Entry 7VNM (electron microscopy, 2.86 A resolution); this record covers chains M and S of the 30 polymer chains in the assembly.

Chain M:
Molecule: Reaction center protein M chain
From: Cereibacter sphaeroides 2.4.1
Reference sequence: Q3J1A6 (RCEM_RHOS4); residues 0-307 here correspond to UniProt positions 1-308 (UniProt number = residue number + 1)
Chain sequence (308 residues; each row starts with the number of its first residue; numbering starts at 0):
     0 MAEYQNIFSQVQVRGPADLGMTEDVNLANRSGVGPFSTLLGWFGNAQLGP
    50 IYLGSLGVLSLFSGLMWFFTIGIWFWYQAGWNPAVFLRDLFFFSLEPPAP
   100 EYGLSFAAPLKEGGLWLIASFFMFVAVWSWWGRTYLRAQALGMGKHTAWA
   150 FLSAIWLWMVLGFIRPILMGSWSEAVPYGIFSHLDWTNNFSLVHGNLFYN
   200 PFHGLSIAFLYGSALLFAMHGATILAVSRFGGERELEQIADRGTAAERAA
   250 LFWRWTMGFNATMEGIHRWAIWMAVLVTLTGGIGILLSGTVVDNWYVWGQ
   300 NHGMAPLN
Disordered / not traced: 0-1, 307
Swiss-Prot annotation at these positions:
  - binding site ((7R,8Z)-bacteriochlorophyll b): His182, His202
  - binding site (Fe cation): His219, Glu234, His266
  - binding site (a ubiquinone): Trp252
Ion coordination: Fe2+: His219, Glu234, His266 (shared with 2 residues of chain L)
Small-molecule neighbours:
  - bacteriochlorophyll a (BCL), molecule 1: Trp66, Met122, Val126, Phe150, Ala153, Ile154, Leu156, Trp157, Leu160, Trp185, Thr186, Asn187, Phe189, Ser190, Leu196, Phe197, His202, Ser205, Ile206, Leu209, Tyr210, Val276, Gly280, Gly281, Ile284
  - bacteriochlorophyll a (BCL), molecule 2: Phe67, Leu89, Phe90, Met122, Trp157, Leu160, Val175, Ile179, His182, Leu183, Trp185, Thr186
  - bacteriochlorophyll a (BCL), molecule 3: Thr186, Phe197, Tyr210
  - bacteriochlorophyll a (BCL), molecule 4: Phe197, His202, Gly203, Ile206, Ala207, Tyr210, Gly211, Leu214
  - bacteriopheophytin a (BPH), molecule 1: Ser59, Gly63, Leu64, Trp66, Phe67, Ala125, Val126, Trp129, Thr133, Thr146, Ala149, Phe150, Ala153, Ala273, Val274, Thr277
  - bacteriopheophytin a (BPH), molecule 2: Tyr210, Ala213, Leu214, Ala217, Met218, Trp252, Thr255, Met256
  - 1,2-diacyl-sn-glycero-3-phosphocholine (PC1), molecule 1: Pro200, Gly203, Leu204, Ala207, Trp297, His301, Gly302, Met303
  - 1,2-diacyl-sn-glycero-3-phosphocholine (PC1), molecule 2: Phe208, Met256, Gly257, Phe258, Trp268, Met272
  - spheroidene (SPO): Trp66, Phe67, Phe68, Ile70, Gly71, Ile72, Phe74, Trp75, Phe85, Leu89, Phe105, Leu116, Ser119, Phe120, Met122, Phe123, Trp157, Met158, Leu160, Gly161, Phe162, Trp171, Val175, Pro176, Tyr177, Gly178, Ile179, His182
  - ubiquinone-10 (U10): Leu214, Leu215, Met218, His219, Thr222, Ile223, Ala245, Ala248, Ala249, Trp252, Met256, Phe258, Asn259, Ala260, Thr261, Met262, Ile265, Trp268, Met272

Chain S:
Molecule: Light-harvesting protein B-875 alpha chain
From: Cereibacter sphaeroides 2.4.1
Reference sequence: Q3J1A4 (LHA1_RHOS4); residue numbers follow UniProt; this construct covers 1-58
Chain sequence (58 residues; row label = number of the first residue in the row):
     1 MSKFYKIWMIFDPRRVFVAQGVFLFLLAVMIHLILLSTPSYNWLEISAAK
    51 YNRVAVAE
Disordered / not traced: 55-58
Swiss-Prot annotation at these positions:
  - binding site (a bacteriochlorophyll): His32
Small-molecule neighbours:
  - bacteriochlorophyll a (BCL), molecule 1: Phe4, Ile7, Trp8, Phe11, Val16, Gln20, Phe23, Ile31
  - bacteriochlorophyll a (BCL), molecule 2: Gly21, Leu24, Phe25, Ala28, His32, Leu35, Tyr41, Trp43
  - bacteriochlorophyll a (BCL), molecule 3: Leu24, Leu27, Ala28, Ile31, His32, Leu35, Tyr41
  - spheroidene (SPO), molecule 1: Lys3, Phe4, Lys6, Ile7, Ile10
  - spheroidene (SPO), molecule 2: Phe17, Gln20, Phe23, Leu24, Leu27, Met30, Ile31, Ile34
  - spheroidene (SPO), molecule 3: Phe17, Gly21, Lys50
  - spheroidene (SPO), molecule 4: Phe25, Ala28, Val29, His32, Leu33, Leu36

How chain M and chain S interact:
Contacting residue pairs (8):
  Leu64(M) - Leu26(S)  hydrophobic
  Met65(M) - Phe25(S)  hydrophobic
  Phe68(M) - Leu26(S)
  Ile72(M) - Met30(S)  hydrophobic
  Ile72(M) - Leu33(S)  hydrophobic
  Tyr76(M) - Ser37(S)
  Trp80(M) - Ile34(S)  hydrophobic
  Trp80(M) - Ser37(S)
Also at the interface, not in a pair above, chain M (7 interface residues in all): Lys110
Also at the interface, not in a pair above, chain S (8 interface residues in all): Val22, Leu36

Summary:
The interface between chain M and chain S involves 7 residues on one side and 8 on the other. Bound to chain
M: 4 copies of bacteriochlorophyll a, bacteriopheophytin a, ubiquinone-10, spheroidene and
1,2-diacyl-sn-glycero-3-phosphocholine.
Here chain M is Reaction center protein M chain and chain S is Light-harvesting protein B-875 alpha chain,
both from Cereibacter sphaeroides 2.4.1. Entry 7VNM (Rba sphaeroides PufY-KO RC-LH1 monomer) was determined by
electron microscopy (same publication as 7VA9, 7VB9, 7VOR, 7VOT and 7VOY).
